PDB entry 1IZD | X-ray diffraction, 1.90 A resolution | chain A

# Chain A
Protein: Aspartic proteinase
Organism: Aspergillus oryzae
Reference sequence: Q9URD0 (Q9URD0_ASPOR); residues 1-323 here correspond to UniProt positions 68-390 (UniProt number = residue number + 67)
Chain sequence (323 residues; numbered 1 to 323; the number before each row is that of its first residue):
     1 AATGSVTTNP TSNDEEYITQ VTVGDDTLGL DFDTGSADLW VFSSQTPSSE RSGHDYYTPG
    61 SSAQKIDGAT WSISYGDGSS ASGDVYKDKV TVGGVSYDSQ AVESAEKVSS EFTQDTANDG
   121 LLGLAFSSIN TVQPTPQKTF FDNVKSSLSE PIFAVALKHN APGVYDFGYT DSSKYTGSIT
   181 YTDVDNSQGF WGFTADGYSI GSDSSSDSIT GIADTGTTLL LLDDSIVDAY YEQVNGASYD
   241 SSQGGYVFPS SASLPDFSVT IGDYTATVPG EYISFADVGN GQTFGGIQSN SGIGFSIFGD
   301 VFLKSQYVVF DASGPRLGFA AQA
Glycans and other covalent adducts: alpha-D-mannopyranose (MAN) linked to Thr3

# In short
Covalently linked alpha-D-mannopyranose: at Thr3.
Chain A is Aspartic proteinase (Aspergillus oryzae); the structure, Crystal structure of Aspergillus oryzae
Aspartic Proteinase, was determined by X-ray diffraction together with 1IZE from the same study.
